Entry 4M40 (X-ray diffraction, 3.54 A resolution); this record covers chains B and F of the 6 polymer chains in the assembly.

== Chain B (and F) ==
Protein: Hemagglutinin HA2
Organism: Influenza B virus
Notes: fragment: Hemagglutinin HA2; chain F of this document is another copy of the same molecule, construct and numbering; everything in this record applies to it too
UniProtKB: A3DQM7 (A3DQM7_9INFB); residues 1-176 here correspond to UniProt positions 362-537 (UniProt number = residue number + 361)
Chain sequence (182 residues; each row starts with the number of its first residue):
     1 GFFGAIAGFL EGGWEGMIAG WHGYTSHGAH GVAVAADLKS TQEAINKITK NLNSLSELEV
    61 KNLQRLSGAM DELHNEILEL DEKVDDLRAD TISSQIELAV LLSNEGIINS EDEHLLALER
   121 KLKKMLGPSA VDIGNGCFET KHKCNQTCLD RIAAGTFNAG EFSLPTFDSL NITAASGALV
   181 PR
Not modelled in the structure: 1, 173-182
Disulfides: Cys144-Cys148
Glycans and other covalent adducts: N-acetylglucosamine (NAG) linked to Asn145
Differences from the reference sequence: expression tag (177-182)

== Interface between chain B and chain F ==
Pairs across the interface (58):
  Lys39(B) - Ala5(F)
  Ser40(B) - Ile6(F)
  Glu43(B) - Phe2(F)
  Glu43(B) - Ala5(F)
  Lys47(B) - Phe2(F)
  Ser54(B) - Leu101(F)
  Leu58(B) - Ser94(F)
  Val60(B) - Asp90(F)
  Lys61(B) - Asp86(F)  salt bridge
  Lys61(B) - Asp90(F)  salt bridge
  Leu63(B) - Leu87(F)  hydrophobic
  Gln64(B) - Lys83(F)  hydrogen bond (backbone-side chain)
  Leu66(B) - Glu76(F)
  Leu66(B) - Glu79(F)
  Leu66(B) - Leu80(F)
  Ser67(B) - Glu79(F)  hydrogen bond (backbone-side chain)
  Gly68(B) - Glu76(F)
  Gly68(B) - Glu79(F)  hydrogen bond (backbone-side chain)
  Ala69(B) - Glu76(F)
  His74(B) - Glu76(F)  salt bridge
  Ile77(B) - Glu76(F)
  Ile77(B) - Ile77(F)  hydrophobic
  Ile77(B) - Leu80(F)
  Leu80(B) - Leu80(F)  hydrophobic
  Asp81(B) - Leu80(F)
  Asp81(B) - Lys83(F)  salt bridge
  Val84(B) - Leu87(F)  hydrophobic
  Asp85(B) - Lys83(F)  salt bridge
  Ile92(B) - Thr91(F)
  Gln95(B) - Thr91(F)
  Gln95(B) - Ser94(F)
  Gln95(B) - Gln95(F)
  Leu102(B) - Leu102(F)  hydrophobic
  Glu113(B) - Phe2(F)
  Glu113(B) - Phe3(F)
  His114(B) - Phe2(F)
  His114(B) - Ile6(F)
  Leu116(B) - Phe3(F)  hydrophobic
  Ala117(B) - Phe3(F)
  Ala117(B) - Ile6(F)  hydrophobic
  Ala117(B) - Ala7(F)
  Leu118(B) - Ile6(F)  hydrophobic
  Arg120(B) - Ala7(F)
  Arg120(B) - Phe9(F)
  Arg120(B) - Leu116(F)
  Arg120(B) - Glu119(F)  salt bridge
  Arg120(B) - Gly134(F)  hydrogen bond (side chain-backbone)
  Lys121(B) - Ile6(F)
  Lys123(B) - Asp132(F)
  Lys123(B) - Ile133(F)
  Lys123(B) - Gly134(F)
  Lys124(B) - Ile133(F)  hydrogen bond (backbone-backbone)
  Lys124(B) - Asn135(F)
  Phe167(B) - Val131(F)  hydrophobic
  Phe167(B) - Asp132(F)
  Phe167(B) - Ile133(F)  hydrophobic
  Leu170(B) - His27(F)
  Ile172(B) - Leu10(F)  hydrophobic
Other interface residues (no listed pair), chain B (41 interface residues in all): Glu59, Arg88, Thr91, Leu98, Ala99, Pro128
Other interface residues (no listed pair), chain F (34 interface residues in all): Glu11, Trp14, Val84, Leu98, Glu113, Gly136

== Overview ==
Chain B and chain F form an interface of 41 and 34 residues respectively, with 5 hydrogen bonds and 6 salt
bridges. Among the polar pairs are Lys61(B)-Asp86(F), Lys61(B)-Asp90(F) and His74(B)-Glu76(F).
N-acetylglucosamine is covalently linked to Asn145(B).
Chain B and chain F are both Hemagglutinin HA2 (Influenza B virus); the structure, Crystal structure of
hemagglutinin of influenza virus B/Yamanashi/166/1998, was determined by X-ray diffraction together with 4M44
from the same study.
